Entry 6A3B (X-ray diffraction, 2.51 A resolution); this record covers chains C and D of the 4 polymer chains in the assembly.

== Chain C ==
Name: Exportin-1
From: Saccharomyces cerevisiae (strain ATCC 204508 / S288c)
Reference sequence: P30822 (XPO1_YEAST); numbering as in UniProt; present here: 1-376, 414-440, 462-1058
Sequence (1003 residues; row label = number of the first residue in the row; note: 58 numbers in that range are skipped by the numbering (no residue carries them; nothing is unmodelled there); numbers below 1 keep their minus sign (Gly-2 is residue -2)):
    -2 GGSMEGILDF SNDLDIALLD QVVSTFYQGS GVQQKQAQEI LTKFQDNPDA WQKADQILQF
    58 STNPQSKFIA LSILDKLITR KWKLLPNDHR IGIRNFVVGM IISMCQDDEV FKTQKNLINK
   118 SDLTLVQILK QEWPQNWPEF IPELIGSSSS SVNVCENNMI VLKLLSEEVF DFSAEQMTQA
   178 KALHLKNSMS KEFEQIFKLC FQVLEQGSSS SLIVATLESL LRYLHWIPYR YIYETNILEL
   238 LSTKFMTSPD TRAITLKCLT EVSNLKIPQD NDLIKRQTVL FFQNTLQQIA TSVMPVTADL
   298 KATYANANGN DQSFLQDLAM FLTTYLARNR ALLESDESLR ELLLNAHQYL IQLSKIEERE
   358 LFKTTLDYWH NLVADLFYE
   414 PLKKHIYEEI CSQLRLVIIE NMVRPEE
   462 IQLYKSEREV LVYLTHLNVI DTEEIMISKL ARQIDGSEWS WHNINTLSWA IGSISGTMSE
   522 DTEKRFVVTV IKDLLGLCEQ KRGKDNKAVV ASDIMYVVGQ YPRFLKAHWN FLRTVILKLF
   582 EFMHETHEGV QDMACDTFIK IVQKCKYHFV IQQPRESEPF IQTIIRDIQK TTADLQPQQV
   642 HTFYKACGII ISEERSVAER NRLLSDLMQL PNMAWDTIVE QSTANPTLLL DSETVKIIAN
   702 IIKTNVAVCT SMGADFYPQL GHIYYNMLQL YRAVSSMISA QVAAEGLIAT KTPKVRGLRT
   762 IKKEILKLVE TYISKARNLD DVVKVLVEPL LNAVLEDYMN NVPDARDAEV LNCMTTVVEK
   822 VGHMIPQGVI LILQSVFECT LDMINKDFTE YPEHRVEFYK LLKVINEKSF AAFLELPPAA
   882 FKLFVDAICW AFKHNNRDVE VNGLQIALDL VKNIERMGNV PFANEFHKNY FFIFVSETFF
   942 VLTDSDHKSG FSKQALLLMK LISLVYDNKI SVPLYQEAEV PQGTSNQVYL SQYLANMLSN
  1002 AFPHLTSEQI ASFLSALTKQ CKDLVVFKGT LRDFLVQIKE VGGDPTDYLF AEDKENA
Disordered / not traced: -2, 1053-1058
Differences from the reference sequence: expression tag (-2 to 0); engineered mutation Gly537 (Asp in P30822), Cys539 (Thr in P30822), Glu540 (Val in P30822), Gln541 (Lys in P30822), Cys1022 (Tyr in P30822)
Bound ions: Na+: Tyr465, Trp510, Tyr557

== Chain D ==
Name: MVM NES mutant Nm13
Sequence (18 residues; numbered 76 to 93; the number before each row is that of its first residue):
    76 DDTVDEMTKK FGTLTIHD

== How chain C and chain D interact ==
Residue-residue contacts (38; chain C residue first):
  Lys525(C) with Asp76(D)
  Val529(C) with Thr78(D)
  Ile532(C) with Met82(D), hydrophobic; Phe86(D), hydrophobic
  Lys533(C) with Thr78(D), hydrogen bond; Glu81(D), salt bridge; Met82(D); Lys85(D)
  Leu536(C) with Met82(D); Lys85(D); Phe86(D)
  Cys539(C) with Leu89(D), hydrophobic; Thr90(D)
  Glu540(C) with Thr88(D)
  Arg543(C) with Asp93(D)
  Gly544(C) with Asp93(D), hydrogen bond (backbone-side chain)
  Lys545(C) with Ile91(D)
  Lys548(C) with Thr90(D); Ile91(D); His92(D); Asp93(D)
  Ile555(C) with Phe86(D), hydrophobic; Leu89(D), hydrophobic
  Met556(C) with Phe86(D), hydrophobic
  His569(C) with Val79(D)
  Phe572(C) with Met82(D), hydrophobic; Thr83(D); Phe86(D), hydrophobic
  Thr575(C) with Thr83(D); Gly87(D)
  Val576(C) with Phe86(D), hydrophobic
  Lys579(C) with Phe86(D); Gly87(D), hydrogen bond (side chain-backbone); Thr88(D); Leu89(D), hydrogen bond (side chain-backbone)
  Phe583(C) with Leu89(D), hydrophobic; Ile91(D), hydrophobic
  Glu586(C) with His92(D), salt bridge
Other interface residues (no listed pair), chain C (26 interface residues in all): Lys542, Ala549, Ala552, Val559, Phe565, Asn571
From the paper, about this interface:
  - residue pairs: Lys525(C)-Asp76(D)

== Summary ==
Chain C and chain D form an interface of 26 and 15 residues respectively, with 4 hydrogen bonds and 2 salt
bridges. Polar pairs include Lys533(C)-Glu81(D), Glu586(C)-His92(D) and Lys533(C)-Thr78(D). The authors report
a contact between Lys525(C) and Asp76(D).
Chain C is Exportin-1 (Saccharomyces cerevisiae (strain ATCC 204508 / S288c)) and chain D is MVM NES mutant
Nm13; the structure, MVM NES mutant Nm13 in complex with CRM1-Ran-RanBP1, was determined by X-ray diffraction
together with 9VM1, 6A38, 6A3A, 6A3C and 6A3E from the same study.
